PDB entry 7WGX | electron microscopy, 3.50 A resolution | chains A and B of the 3 polymer chains in the assembly

# Chain A (and B)
Name: Spike glycoprotein
From: Severe acute respiratory syndrome coronavirus 2
Notes: chain B of this document is another copy of the same molecule, construct and numbering; everything in this record applies to it too
Reference sequence: P0DTC2 (SPIKE_SARS2); residue numbers follow UniProt; this construct covers 14-676, 681-1211
Amino-acid sequence (1204 residues; numbered 14 to 1221; 4 numbers in that range are skipped by the numbering (no residue carries them; nothing is unmodelled there); the number before each row is that of its first residue):
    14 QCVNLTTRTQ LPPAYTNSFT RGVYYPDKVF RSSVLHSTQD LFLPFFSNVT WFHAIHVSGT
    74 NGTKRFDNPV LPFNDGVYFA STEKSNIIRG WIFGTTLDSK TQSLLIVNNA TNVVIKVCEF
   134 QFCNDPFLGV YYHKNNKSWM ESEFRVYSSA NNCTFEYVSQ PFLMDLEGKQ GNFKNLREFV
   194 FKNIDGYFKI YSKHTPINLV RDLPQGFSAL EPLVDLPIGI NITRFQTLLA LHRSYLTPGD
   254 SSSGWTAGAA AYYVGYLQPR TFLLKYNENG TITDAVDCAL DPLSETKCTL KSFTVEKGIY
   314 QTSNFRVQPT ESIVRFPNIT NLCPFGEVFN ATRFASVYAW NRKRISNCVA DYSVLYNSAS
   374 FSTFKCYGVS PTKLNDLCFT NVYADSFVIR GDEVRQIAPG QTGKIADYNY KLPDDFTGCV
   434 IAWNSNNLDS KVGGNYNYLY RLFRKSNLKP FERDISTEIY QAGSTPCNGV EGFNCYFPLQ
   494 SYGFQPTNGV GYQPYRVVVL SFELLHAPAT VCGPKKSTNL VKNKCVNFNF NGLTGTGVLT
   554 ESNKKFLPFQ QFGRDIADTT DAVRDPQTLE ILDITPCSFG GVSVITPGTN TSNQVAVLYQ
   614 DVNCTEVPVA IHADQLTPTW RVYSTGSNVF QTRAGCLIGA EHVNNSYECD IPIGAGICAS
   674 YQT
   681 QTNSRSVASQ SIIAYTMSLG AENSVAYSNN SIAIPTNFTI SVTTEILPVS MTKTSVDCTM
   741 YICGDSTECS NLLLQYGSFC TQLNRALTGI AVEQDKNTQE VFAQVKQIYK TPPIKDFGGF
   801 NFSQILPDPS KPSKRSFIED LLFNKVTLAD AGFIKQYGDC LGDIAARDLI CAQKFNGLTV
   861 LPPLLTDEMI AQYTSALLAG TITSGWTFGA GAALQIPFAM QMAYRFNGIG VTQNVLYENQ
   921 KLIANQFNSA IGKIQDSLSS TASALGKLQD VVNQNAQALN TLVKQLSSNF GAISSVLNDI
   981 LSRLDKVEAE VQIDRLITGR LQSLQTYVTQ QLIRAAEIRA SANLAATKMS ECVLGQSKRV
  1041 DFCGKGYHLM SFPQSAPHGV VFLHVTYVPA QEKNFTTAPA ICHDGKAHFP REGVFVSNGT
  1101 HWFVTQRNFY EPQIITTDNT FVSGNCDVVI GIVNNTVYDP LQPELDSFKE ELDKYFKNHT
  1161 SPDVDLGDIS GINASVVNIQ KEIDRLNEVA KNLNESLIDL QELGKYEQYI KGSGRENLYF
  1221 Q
Unresolved in the structure: 19-25, 69-77, 145-152, 176-185, 247-260, 624-640, 681-688, 1146-1221
Sequence notes: expression tag (1212-1221)
Disulfides: C15-C136, C131-C166, C291-C301, C336-C361, C379-C432, C391-C525, C480-C488, C617-C649, C662-C671, C738-C760, C743-C749, C840-C851, C1032-C1043, C1082-C1126
Covalently attached groups: N-acetylglucosamine (NAG) linked to N61, N122, N165, N234, N282, N331, N343, N616, N709, N717, N801, N1074, N1098, N1134
Residues lining bound ligands: Bilirubin IX alpha (BLR; 3-[5-[(Z)-(4-ethenyl-3-methyl-5-oxidanylidene-pyrrol-2-ylidene)methyl]-2-[[5-[(Z)-(3-ethenyl-4-methyl-5-oxidanylidene-pyrrol-2-ylidene)methyl]-3-(3-hydroxy-3-oxopropyl)-4-methyl-1H-pyrrol-2-yl]methyl]-4-methyl-1H-pyrrol-3-yl]propanoic acid): N99, I101, R102, W104, I119, V120, N121, V126, R190, F192, H207, L226
Swiss-Prot annotation at these positions:
  - region: N280 to C301 (Putative superantigen), R403 to D405 (Integrin-binding motif), N448 to F456 (Immunodominant HLA epitope recognized by the CD8+), S816 to Y837 (Fusion peptide 1), K835 to F855 (Fusion peptide 2), D1163 to E1202 (Heptad repeat 2)
  - site (Cleavage): R685, S686, R815, S816
  - glycosylation: N17 (N-linked (GlcNAc...) (complex) asparagine), N61 (N-linked (GlcNAc...) (hybrid) asparagine), N74 (N-linked (GlcNAc...) (complex) asparagine), N122 (N-linked (GlcNAc...) (hybrid) asparagine), N149 (N-linked (GlcNAc...) (complex) asparagine), N165 (N-linked (GlcNAc...) (complex) asparagine), N234 (N-linked (GlcNAc...) (high mannose) asparagine), N282 (N-linked (GlcNAc...) (complex) asparagine), T323 (O-linked (GalNAc) threonine), S325 (O-linked (HexNAc...) serine), N331 (N-linked (GlcNAc...) (complex) asparagine), N343 (N-linked (GlcNAc...) (complex) asparagine), N603 (N-linked (GlcNAc...) (hybrid) asparagine), N616 (N-linked (GlcNAc...) (complex) asparagine), N657 (N-linked (GlcNAc...) (complex) asparagine), T676 (O-linked (GlcNAc...) threonine), N709 (N-linked (GlcNAc...) (high mannose) asparagine), N717 (N-linked (GlcNAc...) (hybrid) asparagine), N801 (N-linked (GlcNAc...) (hybrid) asparagine), N1074 (N-linked (GlcNAc...) (hybrid) asparagine) and 5 more in UniProt
From the paper describing this entry:
  - conformationally variable residues (order/disorder transition): T259, Y636

# How chain A and chain B interact
Contacting residue pairs (149):
  N317(A) with D737(B); M740(B), hydrogen bond
  R355(A) with Y200(B), hydrogen bond; P230(B)
  G381(A) with R983(B), hydrogen bond (backbone-side chain)
  V382(A) with R983(B)
  S383(A) with R983(B), hydrogen bond (backbone-backbone); D985(B), hydrogen bond
  T385(A) with D985(B)
  K386(A) with L981(B), hydrogen bond (side chain-backbone); S982(B); L984(B)
  L390(A) with S982(B)
  Y396(A) with Y200(B); P230(B)
  D405(A) with S373(B), hydrogen bond; F374(B)
  R408(A) with F374(B), hydrogen bond (side chain-backbone); S375(B); F377(B)
  G413(A) with T385(B)
  T415(A) with P384(B)
  G416(A) with Y369(B)
  K417(A) with Y369(B)
  P463(A) with D198(B); G199(B)
  F464(A) with D198(B); G232(B)
  E465(A) with G232(B)
  R466(A) with G232(B), hydrogen bond (backbone-backbone)
  I468(A) with Q115(B); E132(B)
  S469(A) with K113(B)
  E471(A) with K113(B)
  V503(A) with V503(B), hydrophobic
  L518(A) with R983(B)
  H519(A) with K41(B)
  G545(A) with S982(B)
  T547(A) with N978(B); S982(B), hydrogen bond
  V551(A) with Y837(B)
  N556(A) with D843(B)
  K557(A) with F43(B)
  K558(A) with F43(B)
  F559(A) with F43(B), hydrophobic
  F562(A) with K41(B); P225(B)
  Q563(A) with V42(B), hydrogen bond (side chain-backbone); F43(B)
  F565(A) with V42(B); F43(B), hydrogen bond (backbone-backbone)
  G566(A) with F43(B)
  R567(A) with F43(B), hydrogen bond (backbone-backbone)
  I569(A) with K964(B); S967(B)
  A570(A) with L966(B), hydrophobic
  D571(A) with S967(B); S975(B), hydrogen bond; V976(B)
  T588(A) with Y837(B), hydrogen bond; L841(B)
  P589(A) with Y837(B), hydrogen bond (backbone-side chain); F855(B), hydrophobic
  S591(A) with M740(B)
  F592(A) with K835(B); Q836(B); Y837(B); K854(B); F855(B), hydrophobic
  Q613(A) with L861(B)
  D614(A) with F833(B); I834(B); K835(B); Q836(B); K854(B), salt bridge
  N616(A) with Q836(B), hydrogen bond (backbone-side chain)
  E619(A) with Q836(B)
  A668(A) with P863(B), hydrogen bond (backbone-backbone); L864(B); T866(B)
  G669(A) with L864(B), hydrogen bond (backbone-backbone); M869(B)
  M697(A) with L865(B), hydrophobic
  L699(A) with M869(B), hydrophobic; Q872(B); Y873(B), hydrogen bond (backbone-side chain)
  G700(A) with K786(B)
  A701(A) with K786(B); Q787(B); I788(B), hydrogen bond (backbone-backbone)
  E702(A) with I788(B); K790(B)
  N703(A) with Q787(B), hydrogen bond; I788(B), hydrogen bond (backbone-backbone); Y789(B); K790(B), hydrogen bond (backbone-backbone)
  S704(A) with K790(B)
  V705(A) with Y789(B), hydrophobic; T883(B); Q895(B)
  A706(A) with Q895(B)
  Y707(A) with P792(B), hydrophobic; D796(B), hydrogen bond (side chain-backbone); F797(B); T883(B); I896(B); F898(B)
  N709(A) with D796(B); P897(B)
  S711(A) with Q895(B); P897(B)
  I712(A) with Q895(B); I896(B), hydrophobic
  A713(A) with L894(B); Q895(B), hydrogen bond (backbone-backbone)
  P715(A) with L894(B), hydrophobic
  Q957(A) with R765(B)
  Q965(A) with Q762(B)
  S968(A) with Q755(B); Y756(B); G757(B)
  N969(A) with Q755(B), hydrogen bond (backbone-backbone)
  F970(A) with Q755(B), hydrogen bond (backbone-backbone)
  K986(A) with D427(B)
  Q1002(A) with Q1002(B)
  S1003(A) with F759(B)
  T1006(A) with Q1005(B)
  Q1010(A) with Q762(B)
  I1013(A) with L1012(B), hydrophobic
  R1039(A) with E1031(B), salt bridge; R1039(B)
  V1040(A) with S1030(B), hydrogen bond (backbone-side chain)
  D1041(A) with S1030(B)
  K1045(A) with G889(B), hydrogen bond (side chain-backbone)
  G1046(A) with A890(B)
  E1072(A) with L894(B)
  N1074(A) with Q895(B), hydrogen bond
  T1077(A) with M900(B)
  P1079(A) with Y917(B), hydrophobic
  F1089(A) with N914(B); Y917(B), hydrophobic
  P1090(A) with Q913(B)
  G1093(A) with Y904(B), hydrogen bond (backbone-side chain)
  V1094(A) with Y904(B)
  R1107(A) with I896(B); Y904(B)
  S1123(A) with N914(B)
  L1141(A) with L1141(B), hydrophobic
  L1145(A) with E1144(B)
Also at the interface, not in a pair above, chain A (126 interface residues in all): Q314, R403, Q414, D420, Y421, L455, Y505, L517, L546, G548, L560, Q564, D568, C590, V615, A647, P665, G667, I670, C671, T696, S708, N710, G971, D985, R995, T1009, Y1047, F1121, V1128, V1129, I1130, E1144
Also at the interface, not in a pair above, chain B (116 interface residues in all): Y38, R44, V47, E224, I231, N234, G283, Y365, N370, T376, G413, D745, Q784, P793, C840, A846, T859, P862, W886, A892, A893, E918, Q920, V963, D979, D994, T1009, T1027, L1034, G1035

# In short
The interface between chain A and chain B involves 126 residues on one side and 116 on the other; the contacts
include 32 hydrogen bonds and 2 salt bridges. Polar pairs include D614(A)-K854(B), R1039(A)-E1031(B) and
N317(A)-M740(B). Chain A binds Bilirubin IX alpha. The paper reports conformational variability at T259(A) and
Y636(A).
Chain A and chain B are both Spike glycoprotein (Severe acute respiratory syndrome coronavirus 2); the
structure, SARS-CoV-2 spike glycoprotein trimer in closed state after treatment with Cathepsin L, was
determined by electron microscopy (same publication as 7WGV, 7WGY and 7WGZ).
